Entry 7Z43 (X-ray diffraction, 3.12 A resolution); this record covers chains AAA and RRR of the 8 polymer chains in the assembly.

[Chain AAA]
Molecule: Polymerase acidic protein
Organism: Influenza B virus
Notes: EC 3.1.-.-
UniProt: Q5V8Z9 (Q5V8Z9_9INFB); residue numbers follow UniProt; this construct covers 1-726
Sequence (751 residues; row label = number of the first residue in the row; numbers below 1 keep their minus sign (Gly-13 is residue -13)):
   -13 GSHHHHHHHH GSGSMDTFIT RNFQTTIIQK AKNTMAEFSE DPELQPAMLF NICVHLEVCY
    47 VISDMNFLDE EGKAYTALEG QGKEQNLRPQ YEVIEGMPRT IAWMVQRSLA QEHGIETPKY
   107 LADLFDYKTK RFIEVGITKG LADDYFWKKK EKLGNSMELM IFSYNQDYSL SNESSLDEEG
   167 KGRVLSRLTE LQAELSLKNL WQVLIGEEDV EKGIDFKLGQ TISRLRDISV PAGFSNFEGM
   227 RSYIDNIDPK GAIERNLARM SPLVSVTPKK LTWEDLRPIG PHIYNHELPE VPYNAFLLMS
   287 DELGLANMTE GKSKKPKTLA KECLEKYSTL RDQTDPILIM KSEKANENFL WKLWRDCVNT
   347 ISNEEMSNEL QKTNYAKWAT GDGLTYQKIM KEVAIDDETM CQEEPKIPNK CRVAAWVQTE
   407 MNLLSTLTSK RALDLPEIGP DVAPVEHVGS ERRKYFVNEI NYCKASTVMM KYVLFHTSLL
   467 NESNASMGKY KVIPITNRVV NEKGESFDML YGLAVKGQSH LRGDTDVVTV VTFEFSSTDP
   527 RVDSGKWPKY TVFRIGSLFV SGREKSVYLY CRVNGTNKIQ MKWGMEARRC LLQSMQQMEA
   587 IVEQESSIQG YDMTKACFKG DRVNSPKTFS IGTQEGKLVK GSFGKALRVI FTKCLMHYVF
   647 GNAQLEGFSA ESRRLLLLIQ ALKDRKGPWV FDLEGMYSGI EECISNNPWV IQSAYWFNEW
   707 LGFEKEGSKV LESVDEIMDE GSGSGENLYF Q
Unresolved in the structure: -13 to -1, 64-70, 724-737
Differences from the reference sequence: expression tag (-13 to 0, 727-737)
What the authors report for this chain:
  - mutagenesis - R608A: decreased catalytic activity
  - mutagenesis - K450A: unchanged growth
  - mutagenesis - K450A: unchanged catalytic activity
  - mutagenesis - K416E: decreased growth

[Chain RRR]
Molecule: 18-nt RNA strand
Sequence (18 nucleotides; each row starts with the number of its first residue):
     1 UAUACCUCUG CUUCUGCU

[Interface between chain AAA and chain RRR]
Contacting residue pairs (10):
  Lys374(AAA) - U13(RRR)  hydrogen bond to the base
  Met473(AAA) - G10(RRR)  base contact
  His506(AAA) - G10(RRR)  hydrogen bond to the base
  Leu507(AAA) - G10(RRR)  sugar contact
  Arg508(AAA) - U9(RRR)  hydrogen bond to the base
  Arg508(AAA) - G10(RRR)  base contact
  Arg508(AAA) - C11(RRR)  sugar contact
  Arg508(AAA) - U12(RRR)  salt bridge to the phosphate
  Lys564(AAA) - G10(RRR)  phosphate contact
  Lys564(AAA) - C11(RRR)  salt bridge to the phosphate
Other interface residues (no listed pair), chain AAA (7 interface residues in all): Asn470

[In short]
7 residues of chain AAA and 5 residues of chain RRR are in contact, with 3 hydrogen bonds and 2 salt bridges.
Polar contacts include Lys374(AAA)-U13(RRR), His506(AAA)-G10(RRR) and Arg508(AAA)-U9(RRR). From the paper:
R608A of chain AAA reduces catalytic activity; K416E of chain AAA reduces growth.
Chain AAA is Polymerase acidic protein (Influenza B virus) and chain RRR is an 18-nt RNA strand; the
structure, Influenza B polymerase with Pol II pSer5 CTD peptide mimic bound in site 1B and 2B, was determined
by X-ray diffraction (same publication as 7Z42).
